Entry 6H9B (X-ray diffraction, 2.75 A resolution); this record covers chains D and E of the 5 polymer chains in the assembly.

Chain D:
Molecule: Tubulin beta chain
Organism: Ovis aries
Chain sequence (431 residues; each row starts with the number of its first residue; note: 10 numbers in that range are skipped by the numbering (no residue carries them; nothing is unmodelled there)):
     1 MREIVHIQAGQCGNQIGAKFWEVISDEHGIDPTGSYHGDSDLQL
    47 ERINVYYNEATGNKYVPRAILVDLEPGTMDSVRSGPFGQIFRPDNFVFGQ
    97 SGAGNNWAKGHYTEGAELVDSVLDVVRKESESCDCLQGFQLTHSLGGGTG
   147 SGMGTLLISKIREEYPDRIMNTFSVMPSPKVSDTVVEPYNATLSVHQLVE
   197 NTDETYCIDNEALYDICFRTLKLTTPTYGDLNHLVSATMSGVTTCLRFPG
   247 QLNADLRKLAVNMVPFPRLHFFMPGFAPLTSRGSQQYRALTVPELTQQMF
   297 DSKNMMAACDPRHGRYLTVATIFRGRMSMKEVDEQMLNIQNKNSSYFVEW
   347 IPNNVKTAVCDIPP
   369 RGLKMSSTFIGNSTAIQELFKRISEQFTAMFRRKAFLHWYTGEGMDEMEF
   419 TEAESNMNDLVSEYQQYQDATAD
Not modelled in the structure: 282-285
Small-molecule neighbours:
  - FWH (9-methyl-3-[1-(2-methylquinolin-4-yl)ethenyl]carbazole): Val238, Cys241, Leu242, Leu248, Ala250, Asp251, Lys254, Leu255, Asn258, Met259, Thr314, Val315, Ala316, Thr317, Ile318, Asn349, Asn350, Val351, Lys352, Thr353, Ala354, Ile378
  - GDP (guanosine-5'-diphosphate): Gly10, Gln11, Cys12, Gln15, Ile16, Asp69, Ala99, Asn101, Ser140, Gly142, Gly143, Gly144, Thr145, Gly146, Ser147, Val171, Pro173, Val177, Asp179, Glu183, Asn206, Leu209, Tyr224, Leu227, Asn228

Chain E:
Molecule: Stathmin-4
Organism: Rattus norvegicus
Reference sequence: P63043 (STMN4_RAT), isoform P63043-3; residues 4-145 here correspond to UniProt positions 75-216 (UniProt number = residue number + 71)
Chain sequence (142 residues; row label = number of the first residue in the row):
     4 ADMEVIELNKATSGQSWEVILKPPSFDGVPEFNASLPRRRDPSLEEIQKK
    54 LEAAEERRKYQEAELLKHLAEKREHEREVIQKAIEENNNFIKMAKEKLAQ
   104 KMESNKENREAHLAAMLERLQEKDKHAEEVRKNKELKEEASR
Not modelled in the structure: 35-40
Sequence notes: conflict Ala4 (Ser75 in P63043); engineered mutation Ala14 (Cys85 in P63043), Trp20 (Phe91 in P63043)
Swiss-Prot annotation at these positions:
  - modified residue: Ser19 (Phosphoserine)

Interface between chain D and chain E:
Pairs across the interface (25):
  Tyr108(D) with His129(E), hydrogen bond; Ala130(E), hydrophobic; Val133(E), hydrophobic; Arg134(E)
  Thr109(D) with Lys137(E)
  Ser155(D) with Leu123(E)
  Lys156(D) with Asp127(E), salt bridge
  Arg158(D) with Leu123(E)
  Glu159(D) with Leu120(E); Leu123(E); Gln124(E); Asp127(E)
  Pro162(D) with Met119(E), hydrophobic
  Gln193(D) with Lys126(E)
  Asn197(D) with Leu123(E)
  Thr409(D) with Lys140(E), hydrogen bond (backbone-side chain)
  Gly410(D) with Lys137(E)
  Glu411(D) with Val133(E); Lys137(E), salt bridge
  Gly412(D) with Val133(E); Asn136(E); Lys137(E)
  Met413(D) with Val133(E)
  Glu417(D) with His129(E), salt bridge; Val133(E)

Overview:
Chain D and chain E form an interface of 15 and 13 residues respectively, with 2 hydrogen bonds and 3 salt
bridges. Polar contacts include Lys156(D)-Asp127(E), Glu411(D)-Lys137(E) and Glu417(D)-His129(E). Ligands of
chain D: GDP and compound FWH.
Chain D is Tubulin beta chain (Ovis aries) and chain E is Stathmin-4 (Rattus norvegicus); the structure,
1,1-Diheterocyclic Ethylenes Derived from Quinaldine and Carbazole as New Tubulin Polymerization Inhibitors:
Synthesis, Metabolism, and Biological ..., was determined by X-ray diffraction.
